Entry 4Z11 (X-ray diffraction, 2.50 A resolution); this record covers chain A.

Chain A:
Protein: Aurone synthase
Source organism: Coreopsis grandiflora
UniProt: A0A075DN54 (A0A075DN54_CORGR); residues 1-517 here correspond to UniProt positions 86-602 (UniProt number = residue number + 85)
Amino-acid sequence (517 residues; each row starts with the number of its first residue):
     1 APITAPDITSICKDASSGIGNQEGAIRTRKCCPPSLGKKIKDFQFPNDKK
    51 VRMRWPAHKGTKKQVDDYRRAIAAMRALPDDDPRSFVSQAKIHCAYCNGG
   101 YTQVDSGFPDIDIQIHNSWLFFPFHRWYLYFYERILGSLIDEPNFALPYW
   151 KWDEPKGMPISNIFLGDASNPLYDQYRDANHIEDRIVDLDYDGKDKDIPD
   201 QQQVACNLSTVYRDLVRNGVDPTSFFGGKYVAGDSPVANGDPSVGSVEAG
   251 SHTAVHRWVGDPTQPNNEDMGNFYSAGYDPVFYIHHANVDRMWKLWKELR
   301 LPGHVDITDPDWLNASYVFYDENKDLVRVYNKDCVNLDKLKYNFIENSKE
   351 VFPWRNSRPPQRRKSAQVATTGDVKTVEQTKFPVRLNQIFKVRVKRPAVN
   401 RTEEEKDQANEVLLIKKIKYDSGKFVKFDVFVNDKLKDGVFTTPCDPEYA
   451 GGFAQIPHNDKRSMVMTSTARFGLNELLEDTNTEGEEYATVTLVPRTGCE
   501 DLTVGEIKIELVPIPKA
Disordered / not traced: 349, 371-372, 517
Disulfide bonds: Cys12-Cys32, Cys31-Cys94, Cys206-Cys445
Bound ions: Cu ion site 1: His93, His116, His125; Cu ion site 2: His252, His256, His286
From the paper describing this entry:
  - contacts within the chain: Thr253-Ile456
  - Cu ion coordination: His252
  - conformationally variable residues (loop rearrangement): Val237 to Gly240
  - catalytic residues: Glu248, Phe273 (from molecular simulation)
  - specificity-determining residues: Arg257 (from molecular simulation)

In short:
His93, His116 and His125 coordinate Cu ion site 1. The Cu ion site 2 is built by His252, His256 and His286.
The paper reports catalytic residues Glu248 and Phe273; Cu ion coordination by His252.
Chain A is Aurone synthase (Coreopsis grandiflora); the structure, Latent aurone synthase (polyphenol oxidase)
from natural source, was determined by X-ray diffraction together with 4Z0Y, 4Z0Z, 4Z12 and 4Z13 from the same
study.
